Entry 9VCK (electron microscopy, 4.22 A resolution (low resolution: residue-level contacts below are approximate; hydrogen-bond / salt-bridge calls are withheld)); this record covers chains B and P of the 4 polymer chains in the assembly.

[Chain B]
Protein: Guanine-N7 methyltransferase nsp14
Source organism: Severe acute respiratory syndrome coronavirus 2
Notes: EC 2.1.1.56, 3.1.13.-
UniProtKB: P0DTD1 (R1AB_SARS2); residues 2-523 here correspond to UniProt positions 5927-6448 (UniProt number = residue number + 5925)
Amino-acid sequence (522 residues; row label = number of the first residue in the row):
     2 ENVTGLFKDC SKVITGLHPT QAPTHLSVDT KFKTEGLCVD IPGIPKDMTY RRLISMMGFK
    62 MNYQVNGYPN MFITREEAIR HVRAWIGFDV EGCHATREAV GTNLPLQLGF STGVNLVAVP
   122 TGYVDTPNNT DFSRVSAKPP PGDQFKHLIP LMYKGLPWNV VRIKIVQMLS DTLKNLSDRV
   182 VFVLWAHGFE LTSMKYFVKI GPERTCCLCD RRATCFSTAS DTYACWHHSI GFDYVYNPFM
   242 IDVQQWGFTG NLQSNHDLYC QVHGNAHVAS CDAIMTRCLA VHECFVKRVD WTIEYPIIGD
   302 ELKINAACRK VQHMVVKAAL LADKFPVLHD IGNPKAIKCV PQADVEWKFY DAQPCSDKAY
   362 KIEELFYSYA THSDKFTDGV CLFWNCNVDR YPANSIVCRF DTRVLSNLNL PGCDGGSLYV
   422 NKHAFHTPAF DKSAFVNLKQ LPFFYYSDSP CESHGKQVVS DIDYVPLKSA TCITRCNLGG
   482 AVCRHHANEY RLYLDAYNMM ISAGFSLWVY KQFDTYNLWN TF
Not modelled in the structure: 455-464
Bound ions: Ca2+ site 1: Asp-90, Asp-273 (together with K5X); Ca2+ site 2 near Asp-90 (its only coordinating residue here); Zn2+ site 1: Cys-207, Cys-210, Cys-226, His-229; Zn2+ site 2: His-257, His-264, Cys-279; Zn2+ site 3: Cys-452, Cys-484, His-487
Residues lining bound ligands: K5X ([(2R,3R,4R,5R)-5-[2,4-bis(oxidanylidene)pyrimidin-1-yl]-4-fluoranyl-4-methyl-3-oxidanyl-oxolan-2-yl]methyl dihydrogen phosphate): Asp-90, Val-91, Glu-92, Gly-93, His-95, Asn-104, Pro-141, Phe-146, Asp-273
Swiss-Prot annotation at these positions:
  - region: Cys-414 to Thr-428 (GpppA-binding)
  - active site: Asp-90, Glu-92, Glu-191, His-268, Asp-273
  - binding site (Mg(2+)): Asp-90, Glu-92, Glu-191, His-268, Asp-273
  - binding site (Zn(2+)): Cys-207, Cys-210, Cys-226, His-229, His-257, Cys-261, His-264, Cys-279, Cys-452, Cys-477, Cys-484, His-487
  - binding site (S-adenosyl-L-methionine): Asp-331 to Ala-337

[Chain P]
Molecule: 26-nt RNA strand
Sequence (26 nucleotides; row label = number of the first residue in the row):
    45 UUCUCCUAAG AAGCUAUUAA AAUCAC
Covalent attachments: compound K5X linked to C70

[Interface between chain B and chain P]
Residue-residue contacts (7; chain B residue first):
  Glu-2(B) / U61(P)
  Trp-186(B) / C70(P)
  Ala-187(B) / C70(P)
  Gly-251(B) / A69(P)
  Asn-252(B) / A69(P)
  Asn-252(B) / C70(P)
  Leu-253(B) / C70(P)
Other interface residues (no listed pair), chain P (4 interface residues in all): C68

[Summary]
6 residues of chain B and 4 residues of chain P are in contact. Bound to chain B: compound K5X. Covalently
linked compound K5X: at C70(P). From UniProt: 5 active-site residues, 5 Mg2+-binding residues, 12 Zn2+-binding
residues and 7 S-adenosyl-L-methionine-binding residues on chain B.
Chain B is Guanine-N7 methyltransferase nsp14 (Severe acute respiratory syndrome coronavirus 2) and chain P is
a 26-nt RNA strand; the structure, Cryo-EM structure of SARS-CoV-2 nsp10/nsp14:RNA:SMP complex, was determined
by electron microscopy, deposited together with 9VCL.
